5WOH - chains A and D of the 4 polymer chains in the assembly; structure by X-ray diffraction, 1.58 A resolution.

[Chain A]
Molecule: Hemoglobin subunit alpha
Source organism: Homo sapiens
UniProt: P69905 (HBA_HUMAN); residues 2-138 here correspond to UniProt positions 3-139 (UniProt number = residue number + 1)
Sequence (137 residues; row label = number of the first residue in the row):
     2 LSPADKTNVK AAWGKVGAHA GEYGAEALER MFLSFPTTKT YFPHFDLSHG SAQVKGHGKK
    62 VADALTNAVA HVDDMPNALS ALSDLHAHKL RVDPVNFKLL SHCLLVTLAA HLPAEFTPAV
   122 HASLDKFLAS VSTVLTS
Swiss-Prot annotation at these positions:
  - binding site (O2): His-58
  - binding site (heme b): His-87
  - site: Thr-8, Asn-9 (Microbial infection: Cleavage), Lys-11 (Not glycated), Ala-13, Trp-14 (Microbial infection: Cleavage), Tyr-24, Gly-25 (Microbial infection: Cleavage), Leu-29, Glu-30 (Microbial infection: Cleavage), His-45, Phe-46 (Microbial infection: Cleavage), Asp-47, Leu-48 (Microbial infection: Cleavage), Ser-52, Ala-53 (Microbial infection: Cleavage), Val-55, Lys-56 (Microbial infection: Cleavage), Lys-56 (Not glycated), Gly-59, Lys-60 (Microbial infection: Cleavage), Lys-60 (Not glycated), Lys-90 (Not glycated), Leu-91, Arg-92 (Microbial infection: Cleavage), Lys-99 (Not glycated), Leu-106, Val-107 (Microbial infection: Cleavage), Thr-108, Leu-109 (Microbial infection: Cleavage), Val-121, His-122 (Microbial infection: Cleavage), Ser-133, Thr-134 (Microbial infection: Cleavage)
  - modified residue: Ser-3 (Phosphoserine), Lys-7 (N6-succinyllysine), Thr-8 (Phosphothreonine), Lys-11 (N6-succinyllysine), Lys-16 (N6-acetyllysine), Tyr-24 (Phosphotyrosine), Ser-35 (Phosphoserine), Lys-40 (N6-succinyllysine), Ser-49 (Phosphoserine), Ser-102 (Phosphoserine), Thr-108 (Phosphothreonine), Ser-124 (Phosphoserine), Ser-131 (Phosphoserine), Thr-134 (Phosphothreonine), Thr-137 (Phosphothreonine), Ser-138 (Phosphoserine)
  - glycosylation (N-linked (Glc) (glycation) lysine): Lys-7, Lys-16, Lys-40, Lys-61

[Chain D]
Molecule: Hemoglobin subunit beta
Source organism: Homo sapiens
UniProt: P68871 (HBB_HUMAN); residues 1-146 here correspond to UniProt positions 2-147 (UniProt number = residue number + 1)
Sequence (146 residues; numbered 1 to 146; the number before each row is that of its first residue):
     1 VHLTPEEKSA VTALWGKVNV DEVGGEALGR LLVVYPWTQR FFESFGDLST PDAVMGNPKV
    61 KAHGKKVLGA FSDGLAHLDN LKGTFATLSE LHCDKLHVDP ENFRLLGNVL VCVLAHHFGK
   121 EFTPPVQAAY QKVVAGVANA LAHKYH
Swiss-Prot annotation at these positions:
  - binding site ((2R)-2,3-bisphosphoglycerate): Val-1, His-2, Lys-82, His-143
  - binding site (heme b): His-63, His-92
  - site: Glu-7, Lys-8 (Microbial infection: Cleavage), Gly-25, Glu-26 (Microbial infection: Cleavage), Gly-29, Arg-30 (Microbial infection: Cleavage), Tyr-35, Pro-36 (Microbial infection: Cleavage), Trp-37, Thr-38 (Microbial infection: Cleavage), Phe-45, Gly-46 (Microbial infection: Cleavage), Asp-52, Ala-53 (Microbial infection: Cleavage), Gly-56, Asn-57 (Microbial infection: Cleavage), Lys-59 (Not glycated), Phe-71, Ser-72 (Microbial infection: Cleavage), Gly-74, Leu-75 (Microbial infection: Cleavage), Lys-82 (Not glycated), Thr-84, Phe-85 (Microbial infection: Cleavage), His-92, Cys-93 (Microbial infection: Cleavage), Lys-95 (Not glycated), Arg-104, Leu-105 (Microbial infection: Cleavage), Leu-110, Val-111 (Microbial infection: Cleavage), Gly-119, Lys-120 (Microbial infection: Cleavage), Phe-122, Thr-123 (Microbial infection: Cleavage), Ala-128, Ala-129 (Microbial infection: Cleavage) and 2 more in UniProt
  - modified residue: Val-1 (N-acetylvaline), Ser-9 (Phosphoserine), Thr-12 (Phosphothreonine), Ser-44 (Phosphoserine), Thr-50 (Phosphothreonine), Lys-59 (N6-acetyllysine), Lys-82 (N6-acetyllysine), Thr-87 (Phosphothreonine), Cys-93 (S-nitrosocysteine), Lys-144 (N6-acetyllysine)
  - glycosylation: Val-1 (N-linked (Glc) (glycation) valine), Lys-8 (N-linked (Glc) (glycation) lysine), Lys-17 (N-linked (Glc) (glycation) lysine), Lys-66 (N-linked (Glc) (glycation) lysine), Lys-120 (N-linked (Glc) (glycation) lysine), Lys-144 (N-linked (Glc) (glycation) lysine)

[How chain A and chain D interact]
Residue-residue contacts - 18 pairs, chain A then chain D:
  Thr-38(A) with His-97(D); Tyr-145(D)
  Thr-41(A) with Arg-40(D), hydrogen bond (backbone-side chain); His-97(D)
  Tyr-42(A) with Trp-37(D); Arg-40(D)
  Leu-91(A) with Arg-40(D), hydrogen bond (backbone-side chain)
  Arg-92(A) with Pro-36(D); Trp-37(D); Gln-39(D), hydrogen bond; Arg-40(D)
  Val-93(A) with Trp-37(D)
  Asp-94(A) with Trp-37(D), hydrogen bond; Asp-99(D); Asn-102(D), hydrogen bond
  Pro-95(A) with Trp-37(D)
  Val-96(A) with Asp-99(D); Glu-101(D)
Interface residues without a listed pair, chain D (10 interface residues in all): Leu-96

[Summary]
Chain A and chain D form an interface of 9 and 10 residues respectively; the contacts include 5 hydrogen
bonds. Polar pairs include Thr-41(A)/Arg-40(D), Leu-91(A)/Arg-40(D) and Arg-92(A)/Gln-39(D).
Here chain A is Hemoglobin subunit alpha and chain D is Hemoglobin subunit beta, both from Homo sapiens. Entry
5WOH (Human Hemoglobin Immersed in Liquid Oxygen for 20 seconds) was determined by X-ray diffraction together
with 5WOG and 6BB5 from the same study.
